9GE3 - chains A and R of the 5 polymer chains in the assembly; structure by electron microscopy, 2.87 A resolution.

# Chain A
Protein: Guanine nucleotide-binding protein subunit alpha-13
Organism: Homo sapiens
Reference sequence: Q14344 (GNA13_HUMAN); aligned in 2 segments with insertions or deletions, so no single offset holds: 16-58 ~ UniProt 31-73; 66-230 ~ UniProt 203-377
Chain sequence (230 residues; row label = number of the first residue in the row):
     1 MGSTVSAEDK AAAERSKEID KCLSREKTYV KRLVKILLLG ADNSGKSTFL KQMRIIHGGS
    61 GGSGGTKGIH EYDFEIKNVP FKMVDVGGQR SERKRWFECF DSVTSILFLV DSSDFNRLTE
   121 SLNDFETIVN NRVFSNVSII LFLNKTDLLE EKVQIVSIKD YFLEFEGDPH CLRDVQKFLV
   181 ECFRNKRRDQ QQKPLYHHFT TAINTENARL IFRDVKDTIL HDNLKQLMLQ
Not modelled in the structure: 1-4, 54-66
Construct notes: initiating methionine (1); expression tag (2-15); engineered mutation Asp42 (Gly57 in Q14344), Asn43 (Glu58 in Q14344), Asp111 (Ser248 in Q14344), Asp114 (Glu251 in Q14344), Asp124 (Ile271 in Q14344), Ala208 (Ile355 in Q14344), Ile211 (Val358 in Q14344); linker (59-65)
UniProt features mapped onto this chain:
  - region: Lys35 to Ala41, Ser44 to Thr48 (G1 motif), Phe81 to Arg90 (G3 motif)
  - binding site (Mg(2+)): Ser47, Thr66
  - modified residue: Thr66 (Phosphothreonine)

# Chain R
Protein: Green fluorescent protein, G-protein coupled receptor 55
Organism: Aequorea victoria
Reference sequence: chimeric construct of P42212, Q9Y2T6: residues -256 to -21 from P42212 (GFP_AEQVI) positions 3-238 (UniProt number = residue number + 259); residues 1-319 from Q9Y2T6 positions 1-319 (same numbers)
Chain sequence (650 residues; row label = number of the first residue in the row; numbers below 1 keep their minus sign (Met-280 is residue -280)):
  -280 MKTIIALSYI FCLVFADYKD DDDKKGEELF TGVVPILVEL DGDVNGHKFS VSGEGEGDAT
  -220 YGKLTLKFIC TTGKLPVPWP TLVTTLTYGV QCFSRYPDHM KRHDFFKSAM PEGYVQERTI
  -160 SFKDDGNYKT RAEVKFEGDT LVNRIELKGI DFKEDGNILG HKLEYNYNSH NVYITADKQK
  -100 NGIKANFKIR HNIEDGSVQL ADHYQQNTPI GDGPVLLPDN HYLSTQSALS KDPNEKRDHM
   -40 VLLEFVTAAG ITHGMDELYK AAGSGEFLEV LFQGPGAGSD SMSQQNTSGD CLFDGVNELM
    20 KTLQFAVHIP TFVLGLLLNL LAIHGFSTFL KNRWPDYAAT SIYMINLAVF DLLLVLSLPF
    80 KMVLSQVQSP FPSLCTLVEC LYFVSMYGSV FTICFISMDR FLAIRYPLLV SHLRSPRKIF
   140 GICCTIWVLV WTGSIPIYSF HGKVEKYMCF HNMSDDTWSA KVFFPLEVFG FLLPMGIMGF
   200 CCSRSIHILL GRRDHTQDWV QQKACIYSIA ASLAVFVVSF LPVHLGFFLQ FLVRNSFIVE
   260 CRAKQSISFF LQLSMCFSNV NCCLDVFCYY FVIKEFRMNI RAHRPSRVQL VLQDTTISRG
   320 AGSGAGSAWS HPQFEKGGGS GGGSGGSAWS HPQFEKGAGS HHHHHHHHHH
Not modelled in the structure: -280 to 8, 162-165, 302-369
Construct notes: initiating methionine (-280); expression tag (-279 to -257, 320-369); engineered mutation Leu-195 (Phe64 in P42212), Thr-194 (Ser65 in P42212), Arg-179 (Gln80 in P42212), Ser-160 (Phe99 in P42212), Thr-106 (Met153 in P42212), Ala-96 (Val163 in P42212); linker (-20 to 0)
Disulfide bonds: Cys94-Cys168
Covalently attached groups: N-acetylglucosamine (NAG) linked to Asn171
Ligand contacts: A1IKT ([(2R)-2-oxidanyl-3-[oxidanyl-[(2R,3S,5R,6R)-2,3,4,5,6-pentakis(oxidanyl)cyclohexyl]oxy-phosphoryl]oxy-propyl] hexadecanoate): Phe12, Asn16, Phe102, Tyr106, Gly152, Ser153, Ile156, Tyr157, Phe169, His170, Met172, Thr176, Trp177, Leu185, Phe246, Gln249, Arg253, Ser267, Leu270, Met274
UniProt features mapped onto this chain:
  - modified residue: Tyr-193 (Z: -2,3-didehydrotyrosine)
  - glycosylation (N-linked (GlcNAc...) asparagine): Asn5, Asn171
From the paper describing this entry:
  - binding site for A1IKT: Asn16, Phe102, Tyr106, Ser153, Ile156, Tyr157, His170, Asn171, Met172, Thr176, Trp177, Leu185, Phe246, Arg253, Met274
  - mutagenesis - G152F (3- to 5-fold), G152W (3- to 5-fold), N171A, N171Q (7-fold), T176A (3-fold), R253A (193-fold): decreased signaling in response to A1IKT
  - mutagenesis - R253A: decreased signaling
  - post-translational modification sites: Asn171
  - mutagenesis - N171A, N171Q: decreased signaling (constitutive receptor activity)

# Chain A / chain R interface
Contacting residue pairs - 63 pairs, chain A then chain R:
  Lys31(A) - Ser130(R)  hydrogen bond (side chain-backbone)
  Lys31(A) - His131(R)
  Arg32(A) - His131(R)
  Arg184(A) - Gln216(R)
  Arg184(A) - Asp217(R)  salt bridge
  Arg187(A) - Asp217(R)  salt bridge
  Gln190(A) - Asp217(R)
  Gln190(A) - Gln220(R)  hydrogen bond (backbone-side chain)
  Gln191(A) - Gln220(R)
  Lys193(A) - Asp217(R)
  Pro194(A) - Arg211(R)
  Pro194(A) - Thr215(R)
  Pro194(A) - Asp217(R)
  Leu195(A) - Thr215(R)  hydrogen bond (backbone-side chain)
  Leu195(A) - Asp217(R)
  Tyr196(A) - Thr215(R)
  Phe212(A) - Leu127(R)  hydrophobic
  Arg213(A) - His214(R)
  Lys216(A) - Leu127(R)
  Asp217(A) - Arg211(R)  salt bridge
  Asp217(A) - Thr215(R)
  Ile219(A) - Pro126(R)
  Ile219(A) - Leu127(R)  hydrophobic
  Ile219(A) - Ser130(R)
  Leu220(A) - Ile123(R)
  Leu220(A) - Pro126(R)  hydrophobic
  Leu220(A) - Arg211(R)
  His221(A) - Arg211(R)
  His221(A) - Gln220(R)  hydrogen bond
  His221(A) - Gln221(R)
  Asn223(A) - Ala122(R)
  Asn223(A) - Pro126(R)  hydrogen bond (side chain-backbone)
  Asn223(A) - Val129(R)
  Asn223(A) - Ser130(R)
  Leu224(A) - Ile123(R)  hydrophobic
  Leu224(A) - Leu208(R)  hydrophobic
  Leu224(A) - Gln221(R)
  Lys225(A) - Tyr56(R)
  Lys225(A) - Gln220(R)  hydrogen bond
  Lys225(A) - Gln221(R)  hydrogen bond
  Gln226(A) - Asp55(R)
  Gln226(A) - Tyr56(R)
  Gln226(A) - Thr59(R)
  Gln226(A) - Arg133(R)  hydrogen bond
  Leu227(A) - Thr59(R)
  Leu227(A) - Tyr62(R)
  Leu227(A) - Asp118(R)
  Leu227(A) - Arg119(R)
  Leu227(A) - Ala122(R)  hydrophobic
  Leu227(A) - Arg133(R)
  Met228(A) - Tyr56(R)  hydrophobic
  Met228(A) - Thr59(R)
  Met228(A) - Ile292(R)
  Met228(A) - Glu294(R)
  Leu229(A) - Arg119(R)
  Leu229(A) - Cys224(R)  hydrophobic
  Leu229(A) - Ser227(R)
  Leu229(A) - Ile228(R)  hydrophobic
  Gln230(A) - Gln220(R)
  Gln230(A) - Gln221(R)
  Gln230(A) - Cys224(R)  hydrogen bond
  Gln230(A) - Val291(R)
  Gln230(A) - Lys293(R)  hydrogen bond (backbone-backbone)
Also at the interface, not in a pair above, chain R (32 interface residues in all): Phe48, Val219, Ala223

# Summary
The interface between chain A and chain R involves 25 residues on one side and 32 on the other; the contacts
include 10 hydrogen bonds and 3 salt bridges. Polar pairs include Arg184(A)-Asp217(R), Arg187(A)-Asp217(R) and
Asp217(A)-Arg211(R). From the paper: a binding site for A1IKT at Asn16(R), Phe102(R) and Tyr106(R) among
others; G152F, G152W and N171A of chain R, among others, reduce signaling in response to A1IKT; 6
substitutions were tested in all.
Chain A is Guanine nucleotide-binding protein subunit alpha-13 (Homo sapiens) and chain R is Green fluorescent
protein, G-protein coupled receptor 55 (Aequorea victoria); the structure, Structure of GPR55 in complex with
G13 and endogenous lipid agonist lysophosphatidylinositol, was determined by electron microscopy (same
publication as 9GE2).
